2R7S - chains X and A; structure by X-ray diffraction, 3.24 A resolution.

# Chain X
Molecule: 6-nt RNA strand
Sequence (6 nucleotides; each row starts with the number of its first residue):
  1101 UGUGCC

# Chain A
Molecule: RNA-dependent RNA polymerase
Source organism: Simian rotavirus
Reference sequence: O37061 (O37061_9REOV); residues 1-1089 here = UniProt positions 1-1089
Chain sequence (1095 residues; numbered 1 to 1095; the number before each row is that of its first residue):
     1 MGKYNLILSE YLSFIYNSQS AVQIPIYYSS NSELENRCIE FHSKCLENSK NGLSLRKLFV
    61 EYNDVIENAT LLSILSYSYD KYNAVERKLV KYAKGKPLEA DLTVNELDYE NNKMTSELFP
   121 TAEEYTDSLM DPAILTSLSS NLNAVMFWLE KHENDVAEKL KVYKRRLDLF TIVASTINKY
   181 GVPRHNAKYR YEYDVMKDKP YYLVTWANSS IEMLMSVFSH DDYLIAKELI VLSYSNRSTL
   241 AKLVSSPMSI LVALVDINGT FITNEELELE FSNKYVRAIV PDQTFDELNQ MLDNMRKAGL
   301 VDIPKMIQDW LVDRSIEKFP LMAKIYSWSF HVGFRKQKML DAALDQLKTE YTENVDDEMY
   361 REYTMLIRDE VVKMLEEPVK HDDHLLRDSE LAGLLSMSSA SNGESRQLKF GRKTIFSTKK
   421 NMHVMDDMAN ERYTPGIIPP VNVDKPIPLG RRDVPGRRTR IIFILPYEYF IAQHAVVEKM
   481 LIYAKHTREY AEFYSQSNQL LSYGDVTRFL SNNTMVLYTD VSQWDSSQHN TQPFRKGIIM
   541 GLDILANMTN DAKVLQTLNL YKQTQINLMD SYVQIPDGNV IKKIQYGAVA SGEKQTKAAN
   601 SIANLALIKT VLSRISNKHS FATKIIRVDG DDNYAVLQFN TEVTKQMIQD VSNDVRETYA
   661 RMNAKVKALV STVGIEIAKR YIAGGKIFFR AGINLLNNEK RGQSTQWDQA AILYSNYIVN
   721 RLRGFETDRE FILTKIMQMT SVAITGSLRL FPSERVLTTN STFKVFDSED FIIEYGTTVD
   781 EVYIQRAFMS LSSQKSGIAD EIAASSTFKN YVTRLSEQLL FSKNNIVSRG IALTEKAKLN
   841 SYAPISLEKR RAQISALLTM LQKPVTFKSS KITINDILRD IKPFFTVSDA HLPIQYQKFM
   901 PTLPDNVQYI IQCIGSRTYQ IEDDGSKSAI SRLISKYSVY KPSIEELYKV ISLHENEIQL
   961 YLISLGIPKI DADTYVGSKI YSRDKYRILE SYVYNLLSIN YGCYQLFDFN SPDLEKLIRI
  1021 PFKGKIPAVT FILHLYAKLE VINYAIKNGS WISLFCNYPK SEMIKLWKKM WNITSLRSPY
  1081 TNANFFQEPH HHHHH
Not modelled in the structure: 1, 19-21, 347-357, 1089-1095

# Chain X / chain A interface
Residue-residue contacts (31; chain X residue first):
  U1101(X) / Ile-415(A)  base contact
  U1101(X) / Phe-416(A)  stacking on the base
  U1101(X) / Tyr-842(A)  hydrogen bond to the base
  U1101(X) / Pro-844(A)  base contact
  G1102(X) / Asp-127(A)  base contact
  G1102(X) / Asn-186(A)  base contact
  G1102(X) / Lys-188(A)  salt bridge to the phosphate
  G1102(X) / Arg-190(A)  base contact
  G1102(X) / Ala-843(A)  phosphate contact
  U1103(X) / Thr-418(A)  phosphate contact
  U1103(X) / Lys-419(A)  sugar contact
  U1103(X) / Arg-701(A)  base contact
  U1103(X) / Gly-702(A)  base contact
  G1104(X) / Ser-401(A)  hydrogen bond to the phosphate
  G1104(X) / Thr-418(A)  phosphate contact
  G1104(X) / Lys-419(A)  salt bridge to the phosphate
  G1104(X) / Arg-701(A)  hydrogen bond to the base
  C1105(X) / Ala-400(A)  phosphate contact
  C1105(X) / Ser-401(A)  hydrogen bond to the phosphate
  C1105(X) / Lys-420(A)  hydrogen bond to the phosphate
  C1105(X) / Ile-462(A)  base contact
  C1105(X) / Phe-463(A)  sugar contact
  C1105(X) / Ile-464(A)  sugar contact
  C1105(X) / Gly-592(A)  hydrogen bond to the sugar
  C1106(X) / Ser-398(A)  hydrogen bond to the phosphate
  C1106(X) / Ala-400(A)  phosphate contact
  C1106(X) / Lys-420(A)  salt bridge to the phosphate
  C1106(X) / Gly-592(A)  sugar contact
  C1106(X) / Glu-593(A)  phosphate contact
  C1106(X) / Lys-594(A)  phosphate contact
  C1106(X) / Lys-597(A)  base contact
Other interface residues (no listed pair), chain A (26 interface residues in all): Phe-470, Ser-591

# In short
The interface between chain X and chain A involves 6 residues on one side and 26 on the other, with 7 hydrogen
bonds, 3 salt bridges and 1 aromatic stacking contact. Polar pairs include U1101(X)/Tyr-842(A),
G1104(X)/Arg-701(A) and C1105(X)/Gly-592(A).
Here chain X is a 6-nt RNA strand and chain A is RNA-dependent RNA polymerase (Simian rotavirus). Entry 2R7S
(Crystal Structure of Rotavirus SA11 VP1 / RNA (UGUGCC) complex) was determined by X-ray diffraction (same
publication as 2R7R, 2R7T, 2R7U, 2R7V, 2R7W and 2R7X).
